Entry 6P3W (X-ray diffraction, 2.54 A resolution); this record covers chains A and B of the 3 polymer chains in the assembly.

[Chain A]
Protein: Cyclin-dependent kinase 2
From: Homo sapiens
Notes: EC 2.7.11.22
Reference sequence: P24941 (CDK2_HUMAN); residue numbers follow UniProt; this construct covers 1-298
Chain sequence (298 residues; each row starts with the number of its first residue):
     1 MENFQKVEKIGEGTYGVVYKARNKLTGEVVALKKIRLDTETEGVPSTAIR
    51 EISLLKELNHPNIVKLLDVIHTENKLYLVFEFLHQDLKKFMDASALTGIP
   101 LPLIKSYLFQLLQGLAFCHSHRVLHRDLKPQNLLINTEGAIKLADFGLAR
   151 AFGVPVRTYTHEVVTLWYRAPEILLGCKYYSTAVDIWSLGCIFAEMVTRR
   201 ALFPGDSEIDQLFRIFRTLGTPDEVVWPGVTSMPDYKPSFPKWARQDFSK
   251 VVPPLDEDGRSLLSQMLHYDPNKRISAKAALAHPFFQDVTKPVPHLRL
Swiss-Prot annotation at these positions:
  - active site: D127 (Proton acceptor)
  - binding site (ATP): I10 to V18, K33, E81 to L83, D86, K129 to N132, D145
  - binding site (Mg(2+)): N132, D145
  - site (CDK7 binding): K9, K88, K89, L166
  - modified residue: M1 (N-acetylmethionine), K6 (N6-acetyllysine), T14 (Phosphothreonine), Y15 (Phosphotyrosine), Y19 (Phosphotyrosine), T160 (Phosphothreonine)
  - natural variant: P45 (P45L: In a glioblastoma multiforme sample)
  - mutagenesis: K9 (K9F: Reduced phosphorylation by CAK), T14 (T14A: 2-fold increase in activity), Y15 (Y15F: 2-fold increase in activity), K88 to K89 (Reduced phosphorylation by CAK), T160 (T160A: Abolishes activity), L166 (L166R: Reduced phosphorylation by CAK and reduced kinase activity)

[Chain B]
Protein: Cyclin-A2
From: Homo sapiens
Reference sequence: P20248 (CCNA2_HUMAN); numbering as in UniProt (aligned over 176-432)
Chain sequence (257 residues; numbered 176 to 432; the number before each row is that of its first residue):
   176 PDYHEDIHTYLREMEVKCKPKVGYMKKQPDITNSMRAILVDWLVEVGEEY
   226 KLQNETLHLAVNYIDRFLSSMSVLRGKLQLVGTAAMLLASKFEEIYPPEV
   276 AEFVYITDDTYTKKQVLRMEHLVLKVLTFDLAAPTVNQFLTQYFLHQQPA
   326 NCKVESLAMFLGELSLIDADPYLKYLPSVIAGAAFHLALYTVTGQSWPES
   376 LIRKTGYTLESLKPCLMDLHQTYLKAPQHAQQSIREKYKNSKYHGVSLLN
   426 PPETLNL
Reported in the primary citation:
  - specificity-determining residues: E224, Y280, D284, T285 (by similarity / conservation)

[Chain A / chain B interface]
Pairs across the interface (55; chain A residue first):
  T41(A) - K288(B)  hydrogen bond
  E42(A) - K266(B)  hydrogen bond (backbone-side chain)
  E42(A) - E274(B)
  E42(A) - V275(B)  hydrogen bond (side chain-backbone)
  E42(A) - L292(B)
  G43(A) - K266(B)
  G43(A) - L292(B)
  G43(A) - E295(B)
  V44(A) - K266(B)  hydrogen bond (backbone-side chain)
  V44(A) - E295(B)  hydrogen bond (backbone-side chain)
  V44(A) - L299(B)  hydrophobic
  S46(A) - K266(B)
  S46(A) - P272(B)
  I49(A) - L263(B)  hydrophobic
  I49(A) - L299(B)  hydrophobic
  I49(A) - L306(B)  hydrophobic
  R50(A) - K266(B)  hydrogen bond (side chain-backbone)
  R50(A) - F267(B)
  I52(A) - F304(B)  hydrophobic
  S53(A) - F267(B)
  S53(A) - F304(B)
  L54(A) - A307(B)  hydrophobic
  K56(A) - T303(B)  hydrogen bond (side chain-backbone)
  K56(A) - D305(B)  salt bridge
  E57(A) - Y185(B)  hydrogen bond
  E57(A) - A307(B)
  H71(A) - H296(B)  hydrogen bond
  T72(A) - H296(B)  hydrogen bond (backbone-side chain)
  E73(A) - R293(B)  salt bridge
  H119(A) - I182(B)
  S120(A) - D181(B)  hydrogen bond
  S120(A) - I182(B)
  H121(A) - Y185(B)
  R122(A) - I182(B)
  R122(A) - Y185(B)
  R122(A) - L186(B)
  R122(A) - A307(B)  hydrogen bond (side chain-backbone)
  R150(A) - F267(B)
  R150(A) - E268(B)  hydrogen bond (side chain-backbone)
  R150(A) - E269(B)  hydrogen bond (side chain-backbone)
  R150(A) - I270(B)  hydrogen bond (side chain-backbone)
  F152(A) - Y178(B)  hydrophobic
  F152(A) - I182(B)  hydrophobic
  G153(A) - Q313(B)
  G153(A) - T316(B)
  G153(A) - Q317(B)
  V154(A) - E230(B)
  V154(A) - E268(B)
  V154(A) - N312(B)
  V154(A) - T316(B)
  R157(A) - Q228(B)  hydrogen bond
  Y159(A) - Y271(B)
  T182(A) - Y178(B)
  K278(A) - D177(B)  salt bridge
  K278(A) - D181(B)  salt bridge
Also at the interface, not in a pair above, chain A (31 interface residues in all): V69, A151, P155, E162
Also at the interface, not in a pair above, chain B (34 interface residues in all): M189

[Overview]
The interface between chain A and chain B involves 31 residues on one side and 34 on the other; the contacts
include 16 hydrogen bonds and 4 salt bridges. Among the polar pairs are K56(A)-D305(B), E73(A)-R293(B) and
K278(A)-D177(B). The paper reports specificity determinants E224(B), Y280(B) and D284(B) among others.
Chain A is Cyclin-dependent kinase 2 and chain B is Cyclin-A2, both from Homo sapiens; the structure, Crystal
structure of the Cyclin A-CDK2-ORC1 complex, was determined by X-ray diffraction.
